Entry 5LTT (X-ray diffraction, 2.70 A resolution); this record covers chains O and P of the 28 polymer chains in the assembly.

# Chain O
Molecule: Proteasome subunit alpha type-2
From: Saccharomyces cerevisiae S288c
Notes: EC 3.4.25.1
Reference sequence: P23639 (PSA2_YEAST); numbering as in UniProt (aligned over 1-250)
Sequence (250 residues; numbered 1 to 250; the number before each row is that of its first residue):
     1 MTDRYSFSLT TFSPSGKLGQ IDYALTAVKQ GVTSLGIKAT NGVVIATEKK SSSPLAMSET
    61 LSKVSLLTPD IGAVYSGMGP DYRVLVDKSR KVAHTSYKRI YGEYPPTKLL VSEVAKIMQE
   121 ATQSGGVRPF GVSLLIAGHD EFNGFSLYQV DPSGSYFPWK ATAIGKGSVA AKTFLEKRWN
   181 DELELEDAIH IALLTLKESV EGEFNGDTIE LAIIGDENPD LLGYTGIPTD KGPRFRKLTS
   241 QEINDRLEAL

# Chain P
Molecule: Proteasome subunit alpha type-3
From: Saccharomyces cerevisiae S288c
Notes: EC 3.4.25.1
Reference sequence: P23638 (PSA3_YEAST); residues 0-257 here correspond to UniProt positions 1-258 (UniProt number = residue number + 1)
Sequence (258 residues; numbered 0 to 257; the number before each row is that of its first residue; numbering starts at 0):
     0 MGSRRYDSRT TIFSPEGRLY QVEYALESIS HAGTAIGIMA SDGIVLAAER KVTSTLLEQD
    60 TSTEKLYKLN DKIAVAVAGL TADAEILINT ARIHAQNYLK TYNEDIPVEI LVRRLSDIKQ
   120 GYTQHGGLRP FGVSFIYAGY DDRYGYQLYT SNPSGNYTGW KAISVGANTS AAQTLLQMDY
   180 KDDMKVDDAI ELALKTLSKT TDSSALTYDR LEFATIRKGA NDGEVYQKIF KPQEIKDILV
   240 KTGITKKDED EEADEDMK
Unresolved in the structure: 0, 245-257

# Chain O / chain P interface
Residue-residue contacts (62; chain O residue first):
  Arg-4(O) with Ser-2(P), hydrogen bond (backbone-side chain)
  Tyr-5(O) with Ser-2(P); Tyr-5(P)
  Ser-6(O) with Gly-125(P); Leu-127(P)
  Phe-7(O) with Ser-2(P); Tyr-5(P); Asp-6(P); Gly-126(P)
  Ser-8(O) with Gly-126(P), hydrogen bond (backbone-backbone); Leu-127(P); Arg-128(P), hydrogen bond (side chain-backbone)
  Thr-10(O) with Arg-128(P)
  Thr-11(O) with Ser-7(P); Thr-9(P); Gln-20(P)
  Phe-12(O) with Gln-20(P); Tyr-23(P); Arg-128(P); Pro-129(P); Gly-131(P)
  Ser-13(O) with Tyr-23(P)
  Pro-14(O) with Tyr-23(P), hydrophobic; Glu-26(P)
  Ser-15(O) with Glu-26(P); His-30(P)
  Gly-16(O) with Tyr-23(P); Glu-26(P); Ser-27(P), hydrogen bond (backbone-side chain)
  Lys-38(O) with Glu-57(P), salt bridge
  Ser-112(O) with Glu-84(P)
  Lys-116(O) with Ile-85(P)
  Gln-119(O) with Ala-81(P); Asp-82(P), hydrogen bond; Ile-85(P); Arg-128(P)
  Thr-122(O) with Arg-128(P), hydrogen bond (backbone-side chain)
  Gln-123(O) with Tyr-121(P); Leu-127(P); Arg-128(P), hydrogen bond (side chain-backbone); Pro-129(P); Phe-130(P)
  Gly-125(O) with Leu-127(P)
  Ser-153(O) with Ala-81(P)
  Gly-154(O) with Ala-81(P)
  Ser-155(O) with Ala-81(P)
  Tyr-156(O) with Glu-84(P), hydrogen bond
  Phe-157(O) with Leu-56(P), hydrophobic
  Pro-158(O) with Leu-56(P); Glu-57(P), hydrogen bond (backbone-backbone); Thr-60(P); Ser-61(P)
  Trp-159(O) with Ser-53(P); Leu-55(P); Leu-56(P)
  Lys-160(O) with Thr-54(P), hydrogen bond (side chain-backbone); Leu-55(P), hydrogen bond (backbone-backbone); Glu-57(P)
  Ala-161(O) with Leu-55(P)
  Leu-175(O) with Leu-55(P), hydrophobic
  Glu-176(O) with Thr-54(P); Leu-55(P)
Also at the interface, not in a pair above, chain O (34 interface residues in all): Leu-18, Ser-124, Tyr-148, Trp-179
Also at the interface, not in a pair above, chain P (32 interface residues in all): Ala-24, Leu-79, Thr-80

# Overview
34 residues of chain O face 32 of chain P across their interface; the contacts include 11 hydrogen bonds and 1
salt bridge. Among the polar pairs are Lys-38(O)/Glu-57(P), Arg-4(O)/Ser-2(P) and Ser-8(O)/Arg-128(P).
Here chain O is Proteasome subunit alpha type-2 and chain P is Proteasome subunit alpha type-3, both from
Saccharomyces cerevisiae S288c. Entry 5LTT (Yeast 20S proteasome with human beta5i (1-138; R57T)in complex
with PR-924) was determined by X-ray diffraction, deposited together with 5L52, 5L54, 5L55, 5L5A, 5L5B, 5L5D
and 30 further entries.
